Entry 8E86 (X-ray diffraction, 1.78 A resolution); this record covers chains A and T of the 3 polymer chains in the assembly.

# Chain A
Name: DNA polymerase eta
Source organism: Homo sapiens
Notes: EC 2.7.7.7
Reference sequence: Q9Y253 (POLH_HUMAN); numbering as in UniProt (aligned over 1-432)
Sequence (435 residues; numbered -2 to 432; the number before each row is that of its first residue; numbers below 1 keep their minus sign (Gly-2 is residue -2)):
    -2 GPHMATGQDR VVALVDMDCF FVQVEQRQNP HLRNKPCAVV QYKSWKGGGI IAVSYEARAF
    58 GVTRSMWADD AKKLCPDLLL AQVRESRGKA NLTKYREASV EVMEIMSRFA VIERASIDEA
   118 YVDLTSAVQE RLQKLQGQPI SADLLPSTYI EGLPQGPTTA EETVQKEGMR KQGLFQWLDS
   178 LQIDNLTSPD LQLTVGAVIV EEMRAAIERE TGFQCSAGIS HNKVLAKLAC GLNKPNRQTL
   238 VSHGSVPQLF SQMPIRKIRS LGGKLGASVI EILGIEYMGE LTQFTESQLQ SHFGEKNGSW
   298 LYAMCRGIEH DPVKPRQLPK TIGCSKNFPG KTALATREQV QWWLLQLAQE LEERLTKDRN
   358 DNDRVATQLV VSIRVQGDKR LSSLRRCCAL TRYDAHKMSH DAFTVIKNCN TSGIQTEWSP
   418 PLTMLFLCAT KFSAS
Disordered / not traced: 154-161, 411-412
Differences from the reference sequence: expression tag (-2 to 0)
Ion coordination: Mn2+ site 1: Asp13, Asp115, Glu116 (together with XG4); Mn2+ site 2: Asp13, Met14, Asp115 (together with XG4)
Small-molecule neighbours: XG4 (2'-deoxy-5'-O-[(R)-hydroxy{[(R)-hydroxy(phosphonooxy)phosphoryl]amino}phosphoryl]guanosine): Asp13, Met14, Asp15, Cys16, Phe17, Phe18, Gln38, Ile48, Ala49, Tyr52, Arg55, Arg61, Leu89, Ile114, Asp115, Glu116, Lys231
Curated features (UniProtKB/Swiss-Prot):
  - binding site (Mg(2+)): Asp13, Met14, Asp115, Glu116
  - binding site (Mn(2+)): Asp13, Met14, Asp115, Glu116
  - binding site (a 2'-deoxyribonucleoside 5'-triphosphate): Arg61
Reported in the primary citation:
  - mutagenesis - S113A (3-fold): decreased catalytic activity on dN primer end

# Chain T
Molecule: 12-nt DNA strand
Sequence (12 nucleotides; each row starts with the number of its first residue):
     2 CATTGTGACG CT

# Chain A / chain T interface
Residue-residue contacts - 36 pairs, chain A then chain T:
  Gln38(A) - DT5(T)  hydrogen bond to the base
  Gln38(A) - DG6(T)  sugar contact
  Tyr39(A) - DT5(T)  phosphate contact
  Tyr39(A) - DG6(T)  hydrogen bond to the phosphate
  Trp42(A) - DA3(T)  stacking on the base
  Arg61(A) - DT5(T)  hydrogen bond to the base
  Trp64(A) - DT4(T)  phosphate contact
  Lys86(A) - DT7(T)  salt bridge to the phosphate
  Ala87(A) - DG6(T)  sugar contact
  Leu89(A) - DG6(T)  phosphate contact
  Leu89(A) - DT7(T)  phosphate contact
  Arg93(A) - DT7(T)  salt bridge to the phosphate
  Arg93(A) - DG8(T)  salt bridge to the phosphate
  Lys293(A) - DC12(T)  salt bridge to the phosphate
  Lys311(A) - DC10(T)  salt bridge to the phosphate
  Arg313(A) - DA9(T)  salt bridge to the phosphate
  Pro316(A) - DA9(T)  phosphate contact
  Lys317(A) - DA9(T)  salt bridge to the phosphate
  Lys317(A) - DC10(T)  salt bridge to the phosphate
  Thr318(A) - DG8(T)  sugar contact
  Thr318(A) - DA9(T)  hydrogen bond to the phosphate
  Ile319(A) - DG8(T)  phosphate contact
  Gly320(A) - DT7(T)  sugar contact
  Gly320(A) - DG8(T)  hydrogen bond to the phosphate
  Cys321(A) - DT7(T)  phosphate contact
  Ser322(A) - DG6(T)  sugar contact
  Ser322(A) - DT7(T)  hydrogen bond to the phosphate
  Lys323(A) - DG6(T)  phosphate contact
  Asn324(A) - DT5(T)  sugar contact
  Asn324(A) - DG6(T)  hydrogen bond to the phosphate
  Pro326(A) - DC2(T)  phosphate contact
  Pro326(A) - DA3(T)  base contact
  Gly327(A) - DC2(T)  hydrogen bond to the phosphate
  Thr329(A) - DA3(T)  base contact
  Arg351(A) - DT7(T)  salt bridge to the phosphate
  Arg351(A) - DG8(T)  salt bridge to the phosphate
Interface residues without a listed pair, chain A (30 interface residues in all): Ile48, Ser62, Glu110, Arg111, Glu347

# Summary
The interface between chain A and chain T involves 30 residues on one side and 10 on the other; the contacts
include 8 hydrogen bonds, 10 salt bridges and 1 aromatic stacking contact. Polar pairs include
Gln38(A)-DT5(T), Arg61(A)-DT5(T) and Tyr39(A)-DG6(T). The paper reports that S113A of chain A reduces
catalytic activity on dN primer end.
Chain A is DNA polymerase eta (Homo sapiens) and chain T is a 12-nt DNA strand; the structure, Human DNA
polymerase eta-DNA-rC-ended primer-dGMPNPP ternary mismatch complex with Mn2+, was determined by X-ray
diffraction (same publication as 8E85, 8E87, 8E88, 8E89, 8E8A, 8E8B and 8 further entries).
